PDB entry 7TR9 | electron microscopy, 3.90 A resolution | chains J and R of the 19 polymer chains in the assembly

# Chain J
Molecule: Cas7a
Organism: Pyrococcus furiosus DSM 3638
UniProtKB: Q8U333 (Q8U333_PYRFU); residue numbers follow UniProt; this construct covers 1-336
Sequence (336 residues; each row starts with the number of its first residue):
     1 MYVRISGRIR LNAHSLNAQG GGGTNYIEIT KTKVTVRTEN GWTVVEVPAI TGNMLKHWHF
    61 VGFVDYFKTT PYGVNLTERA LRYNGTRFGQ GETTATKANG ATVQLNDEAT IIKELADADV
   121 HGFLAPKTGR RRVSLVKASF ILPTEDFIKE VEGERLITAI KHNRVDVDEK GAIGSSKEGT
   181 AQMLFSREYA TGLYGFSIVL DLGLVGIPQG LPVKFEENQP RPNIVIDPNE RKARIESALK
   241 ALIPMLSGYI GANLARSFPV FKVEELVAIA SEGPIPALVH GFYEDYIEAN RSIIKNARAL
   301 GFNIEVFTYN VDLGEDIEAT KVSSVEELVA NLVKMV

# Chain R
Molecule: crRNA
Organism: Escherichia coli
Sequence (45 nucleotides; row label = number of the first residue in the row):
     1 AUUGAAAGAG UGCUUCCCCA AACCCUUAAC UGGUUGUAAC AGUUG

# How chain J and chain R interact
Residue-residue contacts (51; chain J residue first):
  Asn-17(J) with U14(R), phosphate contact; U15(R), hydrogen bond to the phosphate; C16(R), hydrogen bond to the phosphate
  Ala-18(J) with U15(R), sugar contact; C16(R), hydrogen bond to the phosphate
  Gly-20(J) with U15(R), hydrogen bond to the base
  Gly-21(J) with U15(R), base contact
  Thr-51(J) with U15(R), hydrogen bond to the phosphate
  Asn-53(J) with C13(R), hydrogen bond to the sugar; U14(R), sugar contact; U15(R), phosphate contact
  Met-54(J) with U14(R), sugar contact; U15(R), phosphate contact; C16(R), phosphate contact
  Lys-56(J) with C13(R), phosphate contact
  His-57(J) with U14(R), salt bridge to the phosphate
  Trp-58(J) with U14(R), base contact
  Gly-85(J) with G12(R), sugar contact; C13(R), sugar contact; U14(R), phosphate contact
  Arg-87(J) with G12(R), hydrogen bond to the phosphate; C13(R), salt bridge to the phosphate
  His-121(J) with G12(R), phosphate contact
  Phe-123(J) with U11(R), hydrogen bond to the sugar; G12(R), sugar contact
  Leu-124(J) with U11(R), base contact; G12(R), base contact
  Arg-131(J) with G8(R), base contact; G10(R), hydrogen bond to the sugar; U11(R), sugar contact
  Arg-132(J) with U11(R), phosphate contact
  Ser-134(J) with G12(R), hydrogen bond to the phosphate
  Lys-161(J) with A21(R), sugar contact
  His-162(J) with A21(R), salt bridge to the phosphate
  Asn-163(J) with C19(R), hydrogen bond to the sugar; A20(R), hydrogen bond to the sugar; A21(R), hydrogen bond to the base; A22(R), hydrogen bond to the base
  Arg-164(J) with C18(R), hydrogen bond to the base; C19(R), hydrogen bond to the base; A20(R), phosphate contact
  Val-165(J) with A20(R), base contact
  Gln-182(J) with A21(R), base contact
  Leu-184(J) with A21(R), base contact
  Phe-185(J) with C19(R), base contact
  Ala-252(J) with U14(R), base contact; C17(R), phosphate contact
  Asn-253(J) with C17(R), hydrogen bond to the phosphate
  Arg-256(J) with C17(R), salt bridge to the phosphate; C18(R), sugar contact; C19(R), base contact
Interface residues without a listed pair, chain J (34 interface residues in all): Leu-16, Gly-122, Pro-126, Val-133, Ala-255

# Overview
34 residues of chain J face 14 of chain R across their interface; the contacts include 17 hydrogen bonds and 4
salt bridges. Polar pairs include Gly-20(J)/U15(R), Asn-163(J)/A21(R) and Asn-163(J)/A22(R).
Chain J is Cas7a (Pyrococcus furiosus DSM 3638) and chain R is crRNA (Escherichia coli); the structure,
Cascade complex from type I-A CRISPR-Cas system, was determined by electron microscopy (same publication as
7TR6, 7TR8 and 7TRA).
